PDB entry 7Y00 | electron microscopy, 3.96 A resolution | chains A and I of the 10 polymer chains in the assembly

== Chain A ==
Protein: Histone H3.1
Organism: Homo sapiens
UniProtKB: P68431 (H31_HUMAN); residues 1-135 here correspond to UniProt positions 2-136 (UniProt number = residue number + 1)
Sequence (139 residues; each row starts with the number of its first residue; numbers below 1 keep their minus sign (Gly-3 is residue -3)):
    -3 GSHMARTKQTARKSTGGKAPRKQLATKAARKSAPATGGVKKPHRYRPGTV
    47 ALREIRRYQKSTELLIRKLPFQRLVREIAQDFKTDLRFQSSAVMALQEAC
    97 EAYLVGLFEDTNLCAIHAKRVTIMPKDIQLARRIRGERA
Disordered / not traced: -3 to 37, 135
Construct notes: expression tag (-3 to 0)
Curated features (UniProtKB/Swiss-Prot):
  - modified residue: Arg2 (Asymmetric dimethylarginine), Thr3 (Phosphothreonine), Lys4 (Allysine), Gln5 (5-glutamyl dopamine), Thr6 (Phosphothreonine), Arg8 (Citrulline), Lys9 (N6,N6,N6-trimethyllysine), Ser10 (ADP-ribosylserine), Thr11 (Phosphothreonine), Lys14 (N6-(2-hydroxyisobutyryl)lysine), Arg17 (Asymmetric dimethylarginine), Lys18 (N6-(2-hydroxyisobutyryl)lysine), Lys23 (N6-(2-hydroxyisobutyryl)lysine), Arg26 (Citrulline), Lys27 (N6,N6,N6-trimethyllysine), Ser28 (ADP-ribosylserine), Lys36 (N6,N6,N6-trimethyllysine), Lys37 (N6-methyllysine), Tyr41 (Phosphotyrosine), Lys56 (N6,N6,N6-trimethyllysine) and 8 more in UniProt
  - lipidation: Lys18 (N6-decanoyllysine)

== Chain I ==
Molecule: 169-nt DNA strand
Sequence (169 nucleotides; numbered 1 to 169; the number before each row is that of its first residue):
     1 CTGAGAATCCGGTGCCGAGGCCGCTCAATTGGTCGTAGACAGCTCTAGCA
    51 CCGCTTAAACGCACGTACGCGCTGTCCCCCGCGTTTTAACCGCCAAGGGG
   101 ATTACTCCCTAGTCTCCAGGCACGTGTCAGATATAGGGCATGTCCGGGCA
   151 TGTCCCGAAATTCATAGAT
Disordered / not traced: 156-169

== Interface between chain A and chain I ==
Residue-residue contacts - 18 pairs, chain A then chain I:
  His39(A) - DG142(I)  sugar contact
  Arg40(A) - DG142(I)  phosphate contact
  Arg40(A) - DT143(I)  phosphate contact
  Arg42(A) - DA67(I)  salt bridge to the phosphate
  Arg42(A) - DG142(I)  phosphate contact
  Arg72(A) - DC49(I)  salt bridge to the phosphate
  Arg83(A) - DC49(I)  sugar contact
  Phe84(A) - DG48(I)  phosphate contact
  Phe84(A) - DC49(I)  hydrogen bond to the phosphate
  Gln85(A) - DG48(I)  phosphate contact
  Ser86(A) - DG48(I)  hydrogen bond to the phosphate
  Lys115(A) - DG69(I)  phosphate contact
  Arg116(A) - DG69(I)  phosphate contact
  Arg116(A) - DC70(I)  phosphate contact
  Val117(A) - DC68(I)  sugar contact
  Val117(A) - DG69(I)  hydrogen bond to the phosphate
  Thr118(A) - DG69(I)  phosphate contact
  Lys122(A) - DC70(I)  salt bridge to the phosphate
Also at the interface, not in a pair above, chain A (15 interface residues in all): Pro43, Gln68
Also at the interface, not in a pair above, chain I (10 interface residues in all): DA50, DT66

== Overview ==
The interface between chain A and chain I involves 15 residues on one side and 10 on the other; the contacts
include 3 hydrogen bonds and 3 salt bridges. Among the polar pairs are Phe84(A)-DC49(I), Ser86(A)-DG48(I) and
Val117(A)-DG69(I).
Here chain A is Histone H3.1 (Homo sapiens) and chain I is a 169-nt DNA strand. Entry 7Y00 (Cryo-EM structure
of the nucleosome containing 169 base-pair DNA with a p53 target sequence) was determined by electron
microscopy (same publication as 7XZY).
